PDB entry 8FP9 | electron microscopy, 2.44 A resolution | chains B and F of the 8 polymer chains in the assembly

== Chain B ==
Protein: Glutamate receptor 2
Organism: Rattus norvegicus
Notes: engineered mutation(s): FLAG epitope tag (DYKDDDDK) insertion
Reference sequence: P19491 (GRIA2_RAT), isoform P19491-2; the construct has insertions or renumbered stretches relative to UniProt, so the offset changes along the chain: -20 to 847 = UniProt 1-868; 854-868 = UniProt 869-883
Amino-acid sequence (889 residues; numbered -20 to 868; the number before each row is that of its first residue; numbers below 1 keep their minus sign (Met-20 is residue -20)):
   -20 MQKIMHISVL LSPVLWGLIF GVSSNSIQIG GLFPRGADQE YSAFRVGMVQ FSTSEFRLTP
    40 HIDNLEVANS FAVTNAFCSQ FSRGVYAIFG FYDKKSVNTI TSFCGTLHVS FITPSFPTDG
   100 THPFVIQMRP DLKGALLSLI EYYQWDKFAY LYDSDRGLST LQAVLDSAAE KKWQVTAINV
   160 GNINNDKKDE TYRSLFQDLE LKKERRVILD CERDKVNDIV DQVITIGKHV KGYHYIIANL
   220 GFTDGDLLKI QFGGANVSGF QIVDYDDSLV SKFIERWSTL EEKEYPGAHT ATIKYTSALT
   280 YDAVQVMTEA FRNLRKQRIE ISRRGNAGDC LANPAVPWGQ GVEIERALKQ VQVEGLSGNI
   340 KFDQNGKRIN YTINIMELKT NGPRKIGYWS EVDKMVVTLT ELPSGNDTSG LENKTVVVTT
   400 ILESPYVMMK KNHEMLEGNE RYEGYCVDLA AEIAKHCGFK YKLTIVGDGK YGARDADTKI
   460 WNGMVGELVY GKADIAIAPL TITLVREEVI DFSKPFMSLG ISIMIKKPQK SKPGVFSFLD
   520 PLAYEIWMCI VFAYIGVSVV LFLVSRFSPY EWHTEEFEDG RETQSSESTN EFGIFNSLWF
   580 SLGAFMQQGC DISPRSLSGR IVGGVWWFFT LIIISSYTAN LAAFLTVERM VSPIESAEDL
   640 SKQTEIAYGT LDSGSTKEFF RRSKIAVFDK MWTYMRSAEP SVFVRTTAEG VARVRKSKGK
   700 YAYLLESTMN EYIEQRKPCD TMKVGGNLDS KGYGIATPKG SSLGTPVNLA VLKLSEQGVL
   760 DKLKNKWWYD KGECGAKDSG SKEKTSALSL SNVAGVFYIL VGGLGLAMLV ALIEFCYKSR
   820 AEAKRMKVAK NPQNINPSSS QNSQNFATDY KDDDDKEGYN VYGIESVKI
Unresolved in the structure: -20 to 506, 553-563, 631-783, 827-868
Construct notes: insertion (848-853); conflict Asp854 (Tyr869 in P19491)
Curated features (UniProtKB/Swiss-Prot):
  - region: Ala846, Thr847, Lys855 to Gly862 (Required for interaction with IQSEC1)
  - binding site (L-glutamate): Pro478, Thr480, Arg485, Ser654, Thr655, Glu705
  - site: Arg453 (Interaction with the cone snail toxin Con-ikot-ikot), Ile633 (Crucial to convey clamshell closure to channel opening), Arg660 (Interaction with the cone snail toxin Con-ikot-ikot), Lys752 (Interaction with the cone snail toxin Con-ikot-ikot)
  - modified residue: Ser662 (Phosphoserine), Ser696 (Phosphoserine), Ser839 (Phosphoserine), Ser842 (Phosphoserine), Tyr861 (Phosphotyrosine), Ser865 (Phosphoserine)
  - lipidation (S-palmitoyl cysteine): Cys589, Cys815
  - glycosylation (N-linked (GlcNAc...) asparagine): Asn235, Asn349, Asn385, Asn392
From the paper describing this entry:
  - Ca2+ coordination through a water molecule: Thr617

== Chain F ==
Protein: Voltage-dependent calcium channel gamma-2 subunit
Organism: Mus musculus
Reference sequence: O88602 (CCG2_MOUSE); residue numbers follow UniProt; this construct covers 1-323
Amino-acid sequence (336 residues; numbered 1 to 336; the number before each row is that of its first residue):
     1 MGLFDRGVQM LLTTVGAFAA FSLMTIAVGT DYWLYSRGVC KTKSVSENET SEENEEVMTH
    61 SGLWRTCCLE GNFKGLCKQI DHFPEDADYE ADTAEYFLRA VRASSIFPIL SVILLFMGGL
   121 CIAASEFYKT RHNIILSAGI FFVSAGLSNI IGIIVYISAN AGDPSKSDSK KNSYSYGWSF
   181 YFGALSFIIA EMVGVLAVHM FIDRHKQLRA TARATDYLQA SAITRIPSYR YRYQRRSRSS
   241 SRSTEPSHSR DASPVGVKGF NTLPSTEISM YTLSRDPLKA ATTPTATYNS DRDNSFLQVH
   301 NCIQKDSKDS LHANTANRRT TPVGGRGGTE TSQAPA
Unresolved in the structure: 1-4, 43-55, 163-171, 217-336
Construct notes: engineered mutation Glu52 (Lys in O88602), Glu53 (Lys in O88602); expression tag (324-336)
Disulfide bonds: Cys40-Cys68, Cys67-Cys77
Curated features (UniProtKB/Swiss-Prot):
  - modified residue: Ser253 (Phosphoserine), Tyr271 (Phosphotyrosine), Thr321 (Phosphothreonine)
  - glycosylation: Asn48 (N-linked (GlcNAc...) asparagine)
  - mutagenesis: Thr321 (T321A: Abolishes phosphorylation; T321D/E: No interaction with DLG1 and DLG4), Val323 (V323A: No interaction with DLG1 and DLG4)

== How chain B and chain F interact ==
Pairs across the interface (32):
  Tyr523(B) - Tyr181(F)
  Glu524(B) - Ile157(F)
  Glu524(B) - Tyr174(F)  hydrogen bond
  Glu524(B) - Tyr176(F)  hydrogen bond
  Met527(B) - Phe180(F)  hydrophobic
  Cys528(B) - Ile154(F)  hydrophobic
  Phe531(B) - Ile150(F)
  Phe531(B) - Ala184(F)  hydrophobic
  Phe531(B) - Phe187(F)
  Ala532(B) - Ile150(F)
  Val538(B) - Val143(F)  hydrophobic
  Val538(B) - Glu191(F)
  Val538(B) - Val195(F)  hydrophobic
  Val539(B) - Val143(F)  hydrophobic
  Phe541(B) - Val198(F)  hydrophobic
  Phe541(B) - His199(F)
  Leu542(B) - Ile140(F)  hydrophobic
  Leu542(B) - Val143(F)  hydrophobic
  Leu542(B) - Val198(F)  hydrophobic
  Arg545(B) - Ile202(F)
  Phe546(B) - Leu136(F)  hydrophobic
  Phe546(B) - Phe201(F)
  Pro548(B) - His205(F)
  Pro548(B) - Arg209(F)
  Trp551(B) - Ile202(F)  hydrophobic
  Trp551(B) - Lys206(F)
  Trp551(B) - Arg209(F)
  His552(B) - Arg209(F)  hydrogen bond (backbone-side chain)
  His552(B) - Arg213(F)
  Ser565(B) - Lys206(F)
  Ser565(B) - Arg209(F)  hydrogen bond
  Ile573(B) - His199(F)
Interface residues without a listed pair, chain B (19 interface residues in all): Ile534, Gly535
Interface residues without a listed pair, chain F (25 interface residues in all): Leu147, Ile153, Ile188

== In short ==
The interface between chain B and chain F involves 19 residues on one side and 25 on the other; the contacts
include 4 hydrogen bonds. Polar pairs include Glu524(B)-Tyr174(F), Glu524(B)-Tyr176(F) and
His552(B)-Arg209(F). Curated annotation (UniProt) lists 6 L-glutamate-binding residues on chain B; 2
mutagenesis sites on chain F. The paper reports water-mediated Ca2+ coordination by Thr617(B).
Here chain B is Glutamate receptor 2 (Rattus norvegicus) and chain F is Voltage-dependent calcium channel
gamma-2 subunit (Mus musculus). Entry 8FP9 (GluA2 flip Q isoform of AMPA receptor in complex with
gain-of-function TARP gamma-2, with 10mM CaCl2 ...) was determined by electron microscopy, deposited together
with 8FP4, 8FPG, 8FPS, 8FQ1, 8FQ5, 8FQB and 8FQF.
